1IDN - chains 1 and 2; structure by X-ray diffraction, 2.70 A resolution.

[Chain 1]
Molecule: CD11B
Source organism: Homo sapiens
Notes: fragment: mac-1 alpha domain
Reference sequence: P11215 (ITAM_HUMAN); residues 133-321 here correspond to UniProt positions 149-337 (UniProt number = residue number + 16)
Chain sequence (190 residues; numbered 132 to 321; the number before each row is that of its first residue):
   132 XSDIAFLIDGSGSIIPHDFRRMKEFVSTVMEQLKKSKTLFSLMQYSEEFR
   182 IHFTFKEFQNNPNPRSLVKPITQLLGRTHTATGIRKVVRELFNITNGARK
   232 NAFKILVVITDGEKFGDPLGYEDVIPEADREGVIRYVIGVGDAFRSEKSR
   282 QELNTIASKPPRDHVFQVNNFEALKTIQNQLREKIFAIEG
Modified positions: ACE (acetyl group) at position 132
UniProt features mapped onto this chain:
  - glycosylation: N224 (N-linked (GlcNAc...) asparagine)

[Chain 2]
Molecule: CD11B
Source organism: Homo sapiens
Notes: fragment: mac-1 alpha domain
Reference sequence: P11215 (ITAM_HUMAN); residues 433-621 here correspond to UniProt positions 149-337 (UniProt number = residue number - 284)
Chain sequence (190 residues; numbered 432 to 621; the number before each row is that of its first residue):
   432 XSDIAFLIDGSGSIIPHDFRRMKEFVSTVMEQLKKSKTLFSLMQYSEEFR
   482 IHFTFKEFQNNPNPRSLVKPITQLLGRTHTATGIRKVVRELFNITNGARK
   532 NAFKILVVITDGEKFGDPLGYEDVIPEADREGVIRYVIGVGDAFRSEKSR
   582 QELNTIASKPPRDHVFQVNNFEALKTIQNQLREKIFAIEG
Modified positions: ACE (acetyl group) at position 432
UniProt features mapped onto this chain:
  - glycosylation: N524 (N-linked (GlcNAc...) asparagine)

[How chain 1 and chain 2 interact]
Pairs across the interface - 9 pairs, chain 1 then chain 2:
  R216(1) - P549(2)  hydrogen bond (side chain-backbone)
  R216(1) - D554(2)  salt bridge
  P249(1) - R516(2)  hydrogen bond (backbone-side chain)
  P249(1) - P549(2)  hydrophobic
  P249(1) - L550(2)  hydrophobic
  L250(1) - R516(2)
  L250(1) - P549(2)  hydrophobic
  L250(1) - L550(2)  hydrophobic
  D254(1) - R516(2)  salt bridge
Interface residues without a listed pair, chain 1 (7 interface residues in all): T213, R220, G251
Interface residues without a listed pair, chain 2 (5 interface residues in all): T513

[In short]
The interface between chain 1 and chain 2 involves 7 residues on one side and 5 on the other; the contacts
include 2 hydrogen bonds and 2 salt bridges. Polar contacts include R216(1)-D554(2), D254(1)-R516(2) and
R216(1)-P549(2).
Chain 1 and chain 2 are both CD11B (Homo sapiens); the structure, Mac-1 I domain metal free, was determined by
X-ray diffraction together with 1BHO and 1BHQ from the same study.
